PDB entry 8OJ6 | electron microscopy, 2.41 A resolution | chains A and D of the 4 polymer chains in the assembly

[Chain A]
Molecule: DNA polymerase catalytic subunit
Organism: Human alphaherpesvirus 1 strain KOS
Notes: EC 2.7.7.7, 3.1.26.4
UniProtKB: P04293 (DPOL_HHV11); residues 1-1235 here = UniProt positions 1-1235
Amino-acid sequence (1235 residues; each row starts with the number of its first residue):
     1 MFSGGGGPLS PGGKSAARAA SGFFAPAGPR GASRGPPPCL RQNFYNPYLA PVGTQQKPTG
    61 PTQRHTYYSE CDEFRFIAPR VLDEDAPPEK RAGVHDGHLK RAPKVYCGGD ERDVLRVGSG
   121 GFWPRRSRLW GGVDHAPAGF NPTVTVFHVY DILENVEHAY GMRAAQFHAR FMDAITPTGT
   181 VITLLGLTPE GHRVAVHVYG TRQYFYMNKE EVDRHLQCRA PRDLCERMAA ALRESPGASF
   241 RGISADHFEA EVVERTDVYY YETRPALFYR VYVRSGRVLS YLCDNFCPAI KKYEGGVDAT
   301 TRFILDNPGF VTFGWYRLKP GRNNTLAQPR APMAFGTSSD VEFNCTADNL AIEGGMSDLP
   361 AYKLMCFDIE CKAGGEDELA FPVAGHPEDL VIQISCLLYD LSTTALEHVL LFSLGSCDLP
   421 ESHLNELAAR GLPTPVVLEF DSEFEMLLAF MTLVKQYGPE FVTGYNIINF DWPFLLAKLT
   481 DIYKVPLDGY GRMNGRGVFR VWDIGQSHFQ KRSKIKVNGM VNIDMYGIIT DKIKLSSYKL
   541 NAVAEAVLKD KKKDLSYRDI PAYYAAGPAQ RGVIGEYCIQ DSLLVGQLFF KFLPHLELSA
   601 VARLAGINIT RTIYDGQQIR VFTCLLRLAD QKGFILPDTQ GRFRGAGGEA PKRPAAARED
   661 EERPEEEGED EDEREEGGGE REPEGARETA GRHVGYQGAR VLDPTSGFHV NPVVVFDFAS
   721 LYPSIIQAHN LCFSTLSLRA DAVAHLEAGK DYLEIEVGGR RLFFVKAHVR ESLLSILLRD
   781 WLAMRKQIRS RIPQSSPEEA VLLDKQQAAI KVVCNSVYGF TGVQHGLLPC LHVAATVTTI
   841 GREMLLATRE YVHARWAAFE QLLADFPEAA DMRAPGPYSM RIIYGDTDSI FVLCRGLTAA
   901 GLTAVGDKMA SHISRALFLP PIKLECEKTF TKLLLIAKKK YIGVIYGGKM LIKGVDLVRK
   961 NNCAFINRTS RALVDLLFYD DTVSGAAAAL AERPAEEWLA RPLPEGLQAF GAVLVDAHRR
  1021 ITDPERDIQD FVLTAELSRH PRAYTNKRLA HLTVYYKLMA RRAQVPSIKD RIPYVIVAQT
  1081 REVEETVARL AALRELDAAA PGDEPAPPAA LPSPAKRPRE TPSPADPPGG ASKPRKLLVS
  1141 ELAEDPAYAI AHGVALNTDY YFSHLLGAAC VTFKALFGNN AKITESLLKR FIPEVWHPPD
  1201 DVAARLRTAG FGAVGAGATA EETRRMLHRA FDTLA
Not modelled in the structure: 1-58, 643-691, 1092-1134
Sequence notes: variant Arg-330 (Ala in P04293)
Ion coordination: Mg2+ site 1 near Asp-368 (its only coordinating residue here); Mg2+ site 2: Asp-717, Phe-718 (shared with 1 residue of chain C)
What the authors report for this chain:
  - binding site for the 48-nt DNA strand (chain D): Arg-500 to Lys-516
  - specificity-determining residues: Tyr-722 (proposed by the authors, not directly observed)
  - mutagenesis - Y577F, Y577H, W781V (11-fold): decreased catalytic activity (citing earlier work)
  - catalytic residues: Tyr-577 (proposed by the authors, not directly observed)

[Chain D]
Molecule: 48-nt DNA strand
Sequence (48 nucleotides; row label = number of the first residue in the row):
     1 CGAAAGTACG TTATTGCGAC TGGCCGTCGC TCTACAACGT CGTGACTG
Not modelled in the structure: 1-19

[Interface between chain A and chain D]
Residue-residue contacts (54):
  Ser-239(A) with DG22(D), phosphate contact
  Arg-241(A) with DC20(D), salt bridge to the phosphate
  Arg-277(A) with DT21(D), hydrogen bond to the phosphate; DG22(D), salt bridge to the phosphate
  Arg-496(A) with DT21(D), base contact
  Arg-500(A) with DG22(D), base contact
  Phe-509(A) with DC25(D), base contact; DG26(D), phosphate contact
  Gln-510(A) with DC25(D), phosphate contact; DG26(D), phosphate contact
  Lys-511(A) with DG26(D), hydrogen bond to the phosphate
  Lys-514(A) with DC25(D), salt bridge to the phosphate; DG26(D), salt bridge to the phosphate
  Gly-616(A) with DT27(D), phosphate contact
  Gln-617(A) with DT27(D), hydrogen bond to the phosphate
  Gln-618(A) with DG26(D), sugar contact; DT27(D), hydrogen bond to the phosphate
  Arg-642(A) with DC24(D), base contact
  Val-694(A) with DG29(D), phosphate contact
  Gly-695(A) with DG29(D), hydrogen bond to the phosphate
  Tyr-696(A) with DC28(D), phosphate contact; DG29(D), sugar contact
  Gln-697(A) with DG29(D), phosphate contact; DC30(D), phosphate contact
  Gly-698(A) with DG29(D), hydrogen bond to the phosphate; DC30(D), hydrogen bond to the phosphate
  Ala-699(A) with DC30(D), sugar contact
  Gly-819(A) with DT27(D), base contact; DC28(D), sugar contact
  Gly-822(A) with DC28(D), sugar contact
  Val-823(A) with DT27(D), phosphate contact; DC28(D), sugar contact
  His-825(A) with DG26(D), hydrogen bond to the base
  Gly-826(A) with DG26(D), base contact
  Leu-827(A) with DG26(D), base contact
  Lys-938(A) with DT31(D), salt bridge to the phosphate; DC32(D), sugar contact
  Lys-939(A) with DG29(D), base contact; DC30(D), base contact; DT31(D), sugar contact
  Lys-940(A) with DC32(D), sugar contact; DT33(D), phosphate contact
  Arg-1048(A) with DA36(D), sugar contact; DA37(D), salt bridge to the phosphate
  Leu-1138(A) with DA36(D), phosphate contact; DA37(D), phosphate contact
  Val-1139(A) with DA36(D), hydrogen bond to the phosphate
  Ser-1140(A) with DA36(D), hydrogen bond to the phosphate
  Tyr-1160(A) with DC35(D), hydrogen bond to the phosphate
  His-1164(A) with DA34(D), phosphate contact; DC35(D), salt bridge to the phosphate
  Val-1171(A) with DT33(D), phosphate contact; DA34(D), phosphate contact
  Lys-1174(A) with DT33(D), salt bridge to the phosphate
Other interface residues (no listed pair), chain A (47 interface residues in all): Trp-502, Arg-512, Tyr-614, Asp-615, Thr-639, Gly-641, His-693, Val-701, Tyr-818, Ala-937, Arg-959
Other interface residues (no listed pair), chain D (18 interface residues in all): DG23

[Summary]
The interface between chain A and chain D involves 47 residues on one side and 18 on the other, with 11
hydrogen bonds and 8 salt bridges. Among the polar pairs are His-825(A)/DG26(D), Arg-277(A)/DT21(D) and
Lys-511(A)/DG26(D). From the paper: the catalytic residue Tyr-577(A); Y577F, Y577H and W781V of chain A reduce
catalytic activity.
Here chain A is DNA polymerase catalytic subunit (Human alphaherpesvirus 1 strain KOS) and chain D is a 48-nt
DNA strand. Entry 8OJ6 (HSV-1 DNA polymerase-processivity factor complex in pre-translocation state) was
determined by electron microscopy (same publication as 8OJ7, 8OJA, 8OJD and 9ENP).
